1PPZ - chain A; structure by X-ray diffraction, 1.23 A resolution.

Chain A:
Name: Trypsin
Source organism: Fusarium oxysporum
Notes: EC 3.4.21.4
Reference sequence: P35049 (TRYP_FUSOX); residues 16-239 here correspond to UniProt positions 25-248 (UniProt number = residue number + 9)
Amino-acid sequence (224 residues; numbered 16 to 239; the number before each row is that of its first residue):
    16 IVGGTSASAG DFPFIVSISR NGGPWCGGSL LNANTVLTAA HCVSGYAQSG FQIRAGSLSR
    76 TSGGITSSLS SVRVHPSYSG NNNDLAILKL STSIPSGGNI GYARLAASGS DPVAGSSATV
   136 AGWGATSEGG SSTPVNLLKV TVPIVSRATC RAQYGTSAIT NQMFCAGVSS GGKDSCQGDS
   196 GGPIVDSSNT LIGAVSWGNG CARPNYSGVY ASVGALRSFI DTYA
Differences from the reference sequence: modified residue (195)
Modified residues: Ser195 (monoisopropylphosphorylserine; MIS)
Disulfides: Cys41-Cys57, Cys165-Cys180, Cys191-Cys216
From the paper describing this entry:
  - conformationally variable residues (side-chain flip): His56, Tyr93 to Gly95
  - specificity-determining residues: Asp189, Ser190 (citing earlier work)

In short:
From the paper: specificity determinants Asp189 and Ser190; conformational variability at His56 and Tyr93.
Chain A is Trypsin (Fusarium oxysporum); the structure, Trypsin complexes at atomic and ultra-high resolution,
was determined by X-ray diffraction together with 1PQ5, 1PQ7, 1PQ8 and 1PQA from the same study.
